Entry 6V6U (X-ray diffraction, 1.16 A resolution); this record covers chain A.

== Chain A ==
Name: Transforming protein RhoA
Organism: Homo sapiens
Notes: EC 3.6.5.2; fragment: C-terminal trancated at residue 181
UniProtKB: P61586 (RHOA_HUMAN); residue numbers follow UniProt; this construct covers 1-181
Sequence (183 residues; row label = number of the first residue in the row; numbers below 1 keep their minus sign (Gly-1 is residue -1)):
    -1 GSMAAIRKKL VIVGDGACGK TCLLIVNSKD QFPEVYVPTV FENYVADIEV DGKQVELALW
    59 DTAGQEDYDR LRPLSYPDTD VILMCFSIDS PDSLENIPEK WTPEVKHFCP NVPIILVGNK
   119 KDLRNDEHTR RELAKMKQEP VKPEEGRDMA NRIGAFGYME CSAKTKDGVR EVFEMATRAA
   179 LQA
Disordered / not traced: -1 to 2
Sequence notes: expression tag (-1 to 0); engineered mutation Asn25 (Phe in P61586)
Ion coordination: Mg2+: Thr19, Pro36 (together with GDP)
Small-molecule neighbours:
  - 1,4-diethylene dioxide (DIO), molecule 1: Thr19, Cys20, Ile23, Val33, Tyr34, Val35
  - 1,4-diethylene dioxide (DIO), molecule 2: Cys20, Ala161, Lys162
  - GDP (guanosine-5'-diphosphate): Asp13, Gly14, Ala15, Cys16, Gly17, Lys18, Thr19, Cys20, Tyr34, Pro36, Lys118, Asp120, Leu121, Ser160, Ala161, Lys162

== In short ==
Bound to chain A: GDP and 1,4-diethylene dioxide. Thr19 and Pro36 form the Mg2+ site.
Chain A is Transforming protein RhoA (Homo sapiens); the structure, Crystal structure of RhoA-GDP with novel
Switch I conformation, was determined by X-ray diffraction, deposited together with 6V6V and 6V6M.
